PDB entry 4RPY | X-ray diffraction, 1.90 A resolution | chains A and P of the 4 polymer chains in the assembly

Chain A:
Name: DNA polymerase beta
Source organism: Homo sapiens
Notes: EC 2.7.7.7, 4.2.99.-
Reference sequence: P06746 (DPOLB_HUMAN); residue numbers follow UniProt; this construct covers 1-335
Sequence (343 residues; numbered -1 to 341; the number before each row is that of its first residue; numbers below 1 keep their minus sign (Met-1 is residue -1)):
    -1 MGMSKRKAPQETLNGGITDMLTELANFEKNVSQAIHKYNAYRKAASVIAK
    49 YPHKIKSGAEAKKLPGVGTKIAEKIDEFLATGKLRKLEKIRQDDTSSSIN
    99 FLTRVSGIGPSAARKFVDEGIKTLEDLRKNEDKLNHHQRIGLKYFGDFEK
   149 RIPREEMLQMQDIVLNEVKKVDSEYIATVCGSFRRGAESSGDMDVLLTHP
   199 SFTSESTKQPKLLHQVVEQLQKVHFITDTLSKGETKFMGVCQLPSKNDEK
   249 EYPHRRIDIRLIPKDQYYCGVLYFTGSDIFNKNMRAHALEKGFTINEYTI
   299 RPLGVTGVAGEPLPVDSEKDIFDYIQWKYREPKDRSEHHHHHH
Disordered / not traced: -1 to 9, 336-341
Construct notes: expression tag (-1 to 0, 336-341)
Bound ions: Na+ site 1: Lys60, Leu62, Val65 (shared with 1 residue of chain D); Na+ site 2: Thr101, Val103, Ile106 (shared with DG9(P) of chain P); Na+ site 3 near Asp160 (its only coordinating residue here); Mg2+ site 1: Asp190, Asp192, Asp256 (together with 2'-deoxycytidine-5'-triphosphate) (shared with DC10(P), DC11(P) of chain P); Mg2+ site 2: Asp190, Asp192 (together with 2'-deoxycytidine-5'-triphosphate, pyrophosphate) (shared with DC11(P) of chain P); Na+ site 4: Asp318, Asp321
Small-molecule neighbours: 2'-deoxycytidine-5'-triphosphate / pyrophosphate: Arg149, Gly179, Ser180, Arg183, Ser187, Ser188, Gly189, Asp190, Asp192, Asp256, Tyr271, Phe272, Thr273, Gly274, Ser275, Asp276, Asn279
Curated features (UniProtKB/Swiss-Prot):
  - region: Arg183 to Asp192 (DNA-binding)
  - active site: Lys72 (Nucleophile)
  - binding site (K(+)): Lys60, Leu62, Val65, Thr101, Val103, Ile106
  - binding site (Na(+)): Lys60, Leu62, Val65, Thr101, Val103, Ile106
  - binding site (dATP): Arg149, Ser180, Arg183, Gly189, Asp190
  - binding site (dCTP): Arg149, Ser180, Arg183, Gly189, Asp190
  - binding site (dGTP): Arg149, Ser180, Arg183, Gly189, Asp190, Asp192
  - binding site (dTTP): Arg149, Ser180, Arg183, Gly189, Asp190
  - binding site (Mg(2+)): Asp190, Asp192, Asp256
  - modified residue: Lys72 (N6-acetyllysine), Arg83 (Omega-N-methylarginine), Arg152 (Omega-N-methylarginine)
  - cross-link (Glycyl lysine isopeptide (Lys-Gly)): Lys41 (interchain with G-Cter in ubiquitin), Lys61 (interchain with G-Cter in ubiquitin), Lys81 (interchain with G-Cter in ubiquitin)
  - natural variant: Leu22 (L22P: Found in a gastric cancer sample; uncertain significance), Tyr39 (Y39C: Found in a gastric cancer sample; uncertain significance), Gly118 (G118V: Decreased DNA-directed DNA polymerase activity), Arg137 (R137Q: Decreased function in base-excision repair), Arg149 (R149I: Decreased DNA-directed DNA polymerase activity), Asp160 (D160N: Found in a gastric cancer sample; uncertain significance), Cys239 (C239R: Found in a gastric cancer sample; uncertain significance), Lys289 (K289M: Found in a colon cancer sample; uncertain significance), Asn294 (N294D: Found in a gastric cancer sample; uncertain significance), Glu295 (E295K: Found in a gastric cancer sample; uncertain significance)
  - mutagenesis: Phe25 (F25W: No effect on 5'-dRP lyase activity. Decreased ssDNA binding), His34 (H34G: Decreased 5'-dRP lyase activity. Decreased ssDNA binding), Lys35 (K35A: Decreased 5'-dRP lyase activity. Decreased ssDNA binding. Loss of 5'-dRP lyase activity; when associated with A-68 and A-72. Decreased ssDNA binding; when associated with A-68 and A-72 ...), Tyr39 (Y39F: No effect on 5'-dRP lyase activity; Y39Q: Abolishes DNA polymerase and 5'-dRP lyase activity), Lys41 (K41R: Abolishes ubiquitination; when associated with R-61 and R-81), Lys60 (K60A: Decreased 5'-dRP lyase activity. Decreased ssDNA binding), Lys61 (K61R: Abolishes ubiquitination; when associated with R-41 and R-81), Lys68 (K68A: No effect on 5'-dRP lyase activity. Decreased ssDNA binding. Loss of 5'-dRP lyase activity; when associated with A-35 and A-72. Decreased ssDNA binding; when associated with A-35 and A-72 ...), Glu71 (E71Q: No effect on 5'-dRP lyase activity. No effect on structure shown by circular dichroism. No effect on ssDNA binding), Lys72 (K72A: Severely reduced 5'-dRP lyase activity. Does not affect ssDNA binding. Loss of 5'-dRP lyase activity; when associated with A-35 and A-68. Decreased ssDNA binding ...), Glu75 (E75A: Slightly decreased 5'-dRP lyase activity. Decreased ssDNA binding. No effect on structure shown by circular dichroism), Lys81 (K81R: Abolishes ubiquitination; when associated with R-41 and R-61), 5 further mutagenesis entries in UniProt

Chain P:
Molecule: 11-nt DNA strand
Sequence (11 nucleotides; row label = number of the first residue in the row):
     1 GCTGATGCGCC
Bound ions: Na+: DG9 (shared with Thr101(A), Val103(A), Ile106(A) of chain A); Mg2+ site 1: DC10, DC11 (together with 2'-deoxycytidine-5'-triphosphate) (shared with Asp190(A), Asp192(A), Asp256(A) of chain A); Mg2+ site 2: DC11 (together with 2'-deoxycytidine-5'-triphosphate, pyrophosphate) (shared with Asp190(A), Asp192(A) of chain A)

How chain A and chain P interact:
Contacting residue pairs (30; chain A residue first):
  Val103(A) with DG9(P), phosphate contact
  Ser104(A) with DG9(P), phosphate contact
  Gly105(A) with DC8(P), phosphate contact; DG9(P), hydrogen bond to the phosphate
  Ile106(A) with DC8(P), phosphate contact; DG9(P), phosphate contact
  Gly107(A) with DC8(P), hydrogen bond to the phosphate; DG9(P), phosphate contact
  Pro108(A) with DC8(P), phosphate contact
  Ser109(A) with DG7(P), phosphate contact; DC8(P), hydrogen bond to the phosphate
  Ala110(A) with DC8(P), hydrogen bond to the phosphate
  His135(A) with DG9(P), sugar contact
  Gly179(A) with DC11(P), phosphate contact
  Arg183(A) with DC11(P), hydrogen bond to the phosphate
  Asp190(A) with DC11(P), phosphate contact
  Asp192(A) with DC10(P), phosphate contact; DC11(P), phosphate contact
  Met236(A) with DG9(P), sugar contact; DC10(P), sugar contact
  Arg254(A) with DG9(P), phosphate contact; DC10(P), salt bridge to the phosphate
  Asp256(A) with DC10(P), phosphate contact
  Tyr271(A) with DC10(P), hydrogen bond to the base; DC11(P), base contact
  Phe272(A) with DC11(P), phosphate contact
  Thr273(A) with DC11(P), phosphate contact
  Gly274(A) with DC11(P), hydrogen bond to the phosphate
  Asp276(A) with DC11(P), base contact
  Asn279(A) with DC11(P), hydrogen bond to the base
Interface residues without a listed pair, chain A (23 interface residues in all): Ser275

In short:
The interface between chain A and chain P involves 23 residues on one side and 5 on the other; the contacts
include 8 hydrogen bonds and 1 salt bridge. Among the polar pairs are Tyr271(A)-DC10(P), Asn279(A)-DC11(P) and
Gly105(A)-DG9(P). Chain A binds 2'-deoxycytidine-5'-triphosphate / pyrophosphate.
Chain A is DNA polymerase beta (Homo sapiens) and chain P is an 11-nt DNA strand; the structure, Human DNA
Polymerase Beta With Gapped DNA Containing an 8-oxo-7,8-dihydro-Guanine(8-oxoG) and dCTP soaked with MgCl2 for
..., was determined by X-ray diffraction, deposited together with 4RPX, 4RPZ, 4RQ0, 4RQ1, 4RQ2, 4RQ3 and 5
further entries.
